Entry 1XLN (X-ray diffraction, 2.03 A resolution); this record covers chain A.

== Chain A ==
Protein: Putidaredoxin
From: Pseudomonas putida
Notes: EC 1.9.3.2
Reference sequence: P00259 (PUTX_PSEPU); residue numbers follow UniProt; this construct covers 1-106
Chain sequence (106 residues; row label = number of the first residue in the row):
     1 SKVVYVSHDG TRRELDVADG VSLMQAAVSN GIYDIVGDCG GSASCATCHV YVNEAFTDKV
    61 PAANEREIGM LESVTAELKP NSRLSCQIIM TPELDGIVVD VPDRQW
Sequence notes: engineered mutation Ser73 (Cys in P00259), Ser85 (Cys in P00259)
Ion coordination: 2Fe-2S cluster Fe: Cys39, Cys45, Cys48, Cys86
Ligand contacts: 2Fe-2S cluster (FES): Met24, Gly37, Asp38, Cys39, Gly40, Gly41, Ala43, Ser44, Cys45, Ala46, Cys48, Leu84, Cys86

== Summary ==
Bound to chain A: 2Fe-2S cluster. The 2Fe-2S cluster Fe site is built by Cys39, Cys45, Cys48 and Cys86.
Chain A is Putidaredoxin (Pseudomonas putida); the structure, Crystal structure of oxidized C73S/C85S
putidaredoxin, a [2Fe-2S] ferredoxin from Pseudomonas putida, was determined by X-ray diffraction, deposited
together with 1XLO, 1XLP and 1XLQ.
